Entry 2GYR (X-ray diffraction, 2.60 A resolution); this record covers chains A and B.

Chain A (and B):
Protein: Neurotrophic factor artemin, isoform 3
From: Homo sapiens
Notes: fragment: N-terminal truncated; chain B of this document is another copy of the same molecule, construct and numbering; everything in this record applies to it too
UniProtKB: Q5T4W7 (ARTN_HUMAN); residues 4-102 here correspond to UniProt positions 122-220 (UniProt number = residue number + 118)
Sequence (105 residues; row label = number of the first residue in the row):
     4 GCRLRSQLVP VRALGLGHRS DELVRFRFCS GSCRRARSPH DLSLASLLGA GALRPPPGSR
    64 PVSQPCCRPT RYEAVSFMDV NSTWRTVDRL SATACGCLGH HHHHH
Unresolved in the structure: 101-108
Cystine bridges: C5-C70, C32-C98, C36-C100
Construct notes: expression tag (103-108)
Curated features (UniProtKB/Swiss-Prot):
  - glycosylation: N84 (N-linked (GlcNAc...) asparagine)

How chain A and chain B interact:
Pairs across the interface - 80 pairs, chain A then chain B:
  R8(A) with P59(B); P60(B)
  Q10(A) with L56(B); R57(B), hydrogen bond (side chain-backbone)
  V12(A) with L50(B), hydrophobic; A55(B); L56(B), hydrophobic
  A16(A) with S49(B), hydrogen bond (backbone-side chain); L50(B), hydrogen bond (backbone-backbone); A55(B), hydrophobic
  L17(A) with S46(B), hydrogen bond (backbone-side chain); S49(B); L50(B), hydrophobic
  G18(A) with S49(B), hydrogen bond (backbone-side chain)
  L19(A) with S46(B)
  F29(A) with H43(B); L50(B), hydrophobic
  R30(A) with H43(B), hydrogen bond (backbone-side chain)
  F31(A) with H43(B); L56(B), hydrophobic
  C32(A) with P64(B)
  S33(A) with P59(B); S62(B); P64(B)
  G34(A) with S62(B), hydrogen bond (backbone-side chain)
  S35(A) with S62(B), hydrogen bond (backbone-side chain)
  P42(A) with L93(B)
  H43(A) with F29(B); R30(B), hydrogen bond (side chain-backbone); P72(B); Y75(B); R92(B); L93(B); S94(B); A95(B)
  D44(A) with R71(B), salt bridge
  S46(A) with L17(B), hydrogen bond (side chain-backbone); F29(B); L93(B)
  L47(A) with F29(B)
  S49(A) with A16(B), hydrogen bond (side chain-backbone); L17(B); G18(B), hydrogen bond (side chain-backbone)
  L50(A) with A16(B); L17(B); F29(B), hydrophobic
  A55(A) with V12(B); A16(B), hydrophobic
  L56(A) with Q10(B); V12(B), hydrophobic; F31(B), hydrophobic
  R57(A) with Q10(B), hydrogen bond (backbone-side chain)
  P59(A) with R8(B); F31(B), hydrophobic; S33(B)
  P60(A) with R8(B)
  S62(A) with G34(B); S35(B)
  P64(A) with F31(B), hydrophobic; C32(B); S33(B)
  V65(A) with C70(B); R71(B), hydrogen bond (backbone-side chain)
  S66(A) with R71(B)
  Q67(A) with R71(B), hydrogen bond (backbone-side chain)
  P68(A) with R71(B)
  C69(A) with C69(B), disulfide
  R71(A) with D44(B), salt bridge; V65(B), hydrogen bond (side chain-backbone); S66(B); Q67(B), hydrogen bond (side chain-backbone); P68(B)
  Y75(A) with S41(B); H43(B)
  R92(A) with H43(B)
  L93(A) with P42(B); H43(B); S46(B)
  S94(A) with H43(B)
  A95(A) with H43(B)
Other interface residues (no listed pair), chain A (42 interface residues in all): P13, C70, P72
Other interface residues (no listed pair), chain B (44 interface residues in all): R6, L19, L47, A53
Inter-chain disulfides: C69(A)-C69(B)

Overview:
The interface between chain A and chain B involves 42 residues on one side and 44 on the other; the contacts
include 1 disulfide bond, 17 hydrogen bonds and 2 salt bridges. Among the polar pairs are D44(A)-R71(B),
Q10(A)-R57(B) and A16(A)-S49(B).
Chain A and chain B are both Neurotrophic factor artemin, isoform 3 (Homo sapiens); the structure, Crystal
structure of human artemin, was determined by X-ray diffraction (same publication as 2GH0 and 2GYZ).
